6QSU - chains H and X of the 24 polymer chains in the assembly; structure by electron microscopy, 2.40 A resolution.

# Chain H (and X)
Protein: Urease subunit beta
Source organism: Helicobacter pylori
Notes: EC 3.5.1.5; chain X of this document is another copy of the same molecule, construct and numbering; everything in this record applies to it too
UniProt: A0A086RWB6 (A0A086RWB6_HELPX); residues 1-569 here = UniProt positions 1-569
Chain sequence (569 residues; row label = number of the first residue in the row):
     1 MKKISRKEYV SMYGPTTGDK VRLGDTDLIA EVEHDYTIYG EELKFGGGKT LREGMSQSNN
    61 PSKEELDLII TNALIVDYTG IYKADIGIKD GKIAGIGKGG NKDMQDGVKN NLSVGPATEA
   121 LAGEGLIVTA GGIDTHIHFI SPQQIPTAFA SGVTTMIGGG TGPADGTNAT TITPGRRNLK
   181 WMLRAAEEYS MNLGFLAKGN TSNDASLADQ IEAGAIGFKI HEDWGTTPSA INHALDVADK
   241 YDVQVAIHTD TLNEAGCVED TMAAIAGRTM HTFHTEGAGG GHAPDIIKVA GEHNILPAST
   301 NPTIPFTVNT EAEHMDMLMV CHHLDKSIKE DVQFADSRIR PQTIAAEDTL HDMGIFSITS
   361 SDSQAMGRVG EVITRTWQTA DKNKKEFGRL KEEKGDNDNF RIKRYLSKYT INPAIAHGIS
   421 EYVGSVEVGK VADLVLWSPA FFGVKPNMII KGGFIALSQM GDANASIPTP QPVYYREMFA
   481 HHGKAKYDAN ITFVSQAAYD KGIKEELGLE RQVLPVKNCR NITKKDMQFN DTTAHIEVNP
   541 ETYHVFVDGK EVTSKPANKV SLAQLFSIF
Modified / non-standard residues: Lys-219 (lysine nz-carboxylic acid; KCX)
Metal / ion sites: Ni2+ site 1: His-136, His-138, Lys-219, Asp-362 (together with beta-mercaptoethanol); Ni2+ site 2: Lys-219, His-248, His-274 (together with beta-mercaptoethanol)

# Chain H / chain X interface
Residue-residue contacts (117):
  Phe-45(H) / Asp-165(X)
  Phe-45(H) / Gly-166(X)
  Phe-45(H) / Ala-169(X)  hydrophobic
  Phe-45(H) / Asp-223(X)
  Phe-45(H) / Trp-224(X)
  Gly-46(H) / Asp-223(X)
  Gly-47(H) / Asp-223(X)  hydrogen bond (backbone-side chain)
  Leu-51(H) / Asp-223(X)
  Leu-51(H) / Trp-224(X)
  Arg-52(H) / Glu-222(X)
  Arg-52(H) / Asp-223(X)
  Arg-52(H) / Trp-224(X)
  Arg-52(H) / Gly-225(X)
  Arg-52(H) / Glu-254(X)  salt bridge
  Glu-53(H) / Asn-200(X)
  Glu-53(H) / Thr-201(X)
  Glu-53(H) / Ser-202(X)  hydrogen bond
  Glu-53(H) / Trp-224(X)  hydrogen bond (backbone-backbone)
  Glu-53(H) / Gly-225(X)
  Glu-53(H) / Thr-227(X)  hydrogen bond
  Glu-53(H) / Ala-230(X)
  Gln-57(H) / Lys-198(X)  hydrogen bond
  Gln-57(H) / Asn-200(X)  hydrogen bond (side chain-backbone)
  Gln-57(H) / Thr-201(X)
  Gln-57(H) / Trp-224(X)
  Asn-59(H) / Thr-201(X)  hydrogen bond
  Asn-59(H) / Ser-202(X)  hydrogen bond (side chain-backbone)
  Asn-59(H) / Asn-203(X)  hydrogen bond (backbone-side chain)
  Asp-67(H) / Arg-177(X)
  Asp-67(H) / Asn-178(X)  hydrogen bond (backbone-side chain)
  Gly-115(H) / Lys-198(X)
  Pro-116(H) / Pro-174(X)
  Pro-116(H) / Lys-198(X)  hydrogen bond (backbone-side chain)
  Pro-116(H) / Thr-201(X)
  Pro-116(H) / Ser-206(X)
  Ala-117(H) / Pro-174(X)
  Ala-117(H) / Gly-175(X)
  Ala-117(H) / Asn-178(X)
  Thr-118(H) / Pro-174(X)
  Thr-118(H) / Lys-198(X)  hydrogen bond (backbone-side chain)
  Thr-118(H) / Trp-224(X)
  Glu-119(H) / Thr-161(X)  hydrogen bond
  Glu-119(H) / Gly-166(X)
  Glu-119(H) / Thr-167(X)  hydrogen bond
  Glu-119(H) / Pro-174(X)
  Glu-119(H) / Asn-178(X)
  Glu-119(H) / Trp-224(X)
  Ala-120(H) / Ala-164(X)
  Ala-120(H) / Asp-165(X)
  Ala-120(H) / Gly-166(X)  hydrogen bond (backbone-backbone)
  Ala-120(H) / Trp-224(X)  hydrophobic
  Leu-121(H) / Ala-164(X)  hydrophobic
  Leu-121(H) / Asp-165(X)
  Ala-122(H) / Asp-165(X)  hydrogen bond (backbone-side chain)
  Met-448(H) / Pro-163(X)
  Gly-452(H) / Trp-181(X)
  Phe-454(H) / Thr-161(X)
  Phe-454(H) / Asn-178(X)
  Phe-454(H) / Trp-181(X)
  Phe-454(H) / Met-182(X)  hydrophobic
  Ile-455(H) / Pro-163(X)
  Ile-455(H) / Ala-164(X)
  Ser-458(H) / Pro-163(X)
  Met-460(H) / Ile-140(X)  hydrophobic
  Met-460(H) / Ser-141(X)
  Met-460(H) / Pro-163(X)  hydrophobic
  Met-460(H) / Gln-364(X)
  Gly-461(H) / Gln-364(X)
  Asp-462(H) / Gln-364(X)  hydrogen bond (backbone-side chain)
  Ala-463(H) / Gln-143(X)
  Ala-463(H) / Gln-144(X)
  Ala-463(H) / Thr-147(X)
  Ala-463(H) / Gln-364(X)
  Ala-463(H) / Val-369(X)
  Asn-464(H) / Arg-368(X)
  Asn-464(H) / Gly-370(X)  hydrogen bond (side chain-backbone)
  Asn-464(H) / Glu-371(X)  hydrogen bond
  Ala-465(H) / Gln-364(X)  hydrogen bond (backbone-backbone)
  Ala-465(H) / Gly-367(X)
  Ser-466(H) / Gln-364(X)
  Ser-466(H) / Ala-365(X)  hydrogen bond (backbone-backbone)
  Ser-466(H) / Met-366(X)  hydrogen bond (backbone-backbone)
  Ser-466(H) / Gly-367(X)  hydrogen bond (backbone-backbone)
  Ser-466(H) / Arg-368(X)  hydrogen bond
  Ile-467(H) / Gln-364(X)
  Pro-468(H) / Gln-364(X)
  Arg-476(H) / Gln-143(X)
  Glu-477(H) / Pro-142(X)
  Glu-477(H) / Gln-143(X)  hydrogen bond (backbone-side chain)
  Met-478(H) / Ile-140(X)
  Met-478(H) / Ser-141(X)
  Met-478(H) / Pro-142(X)
  Met-478(H) / Pro-163(X)
  Phe-479(H) / Phe-139(X)
  Phe-479(H) / Pro-142(X)
  Phe-479(H) / Met-182(X)  hydrophobic
  Phe-479(H) / Ala-185(X)
  Phe-479(H) / Tyr-189(X)
  His-482(H) / Pro-142(X)
  His-482(H) / Ala-185(X)
  His-482(H) / Glu-188(X)
  His-482(H) / Tyr-189(X)  hydrogen bond
  Gly-483(H) / Arg-184(X)
  Gly-483(H) / Ala-185(X)
  Gly-483(H) / Glu-188(X)  hydrogen bond (backbone-side chain)
  Lys-484(H) / Arg-184(X)  hydrogen bond (backbone-backbone)
  Lys-484(H) / Glu-187(X)  salt bridge
  Lys-484(H) / Tyr-487(X)
  Lys-484(H) / Gly-508(X)
  Lys-484(H) / Glu-510(X)  salt bridge
  Ala-485(H) / Trp-181(X)
  Ala-485(H) / Arg-184(X)  hydrogen bond (backbone-backbone)
  Ala-485(H) / Ala-185(X)
  Asp-488(H) / Arg-177(X)
  Asp-488(H) / Trp-181(X)
  Asp-488(H) / Arg-184(X)  salt bridge
  Ala-489(H) / Trp-181(X)  hydrophobic
Other interface residues (no listed pair), chain H (49 interface residues in all): Gly-48, Met-55, Ser-58, Asn-60, Pro-61, Asp-90, Gly-453, Tyr-487
Other interface residues (no listed pair), chain X (57 interface residues in all): Gly-162, Asn-168, Thr-170, Ile-172, Lys-180, Gln-210, Leu-252, Met-317

# Overview
Chain H and chain X form an interface of 49 and 57 residues respectively; the contacts include 29 hydrogen
bonds and 4 salt bridges. Polar contacts include Arg-52(H)/Glu-254(X), Lys-484(H)/Glu-187(X) and
Lys-484(H)/Glu-510(X). His-136(H), His-138(H), Lys-219(H) and Asp-362(H) form the Ni2+ site 1.
Both chains are Urease subunit beta (Helicobacter pylori). Entry 6QSU (Helicobacter pylori urease with BME
bound in the active site) was determined by electron microscopy (same publication as 6ZJA).
